Entry 4B3S (X-ray diffraction, 3.15 A resolution); this record covers chains A and E of the 23 polymer chains in the assembly.

[Chain A]
Molecule: 16S ribosomal RNA
Source organism: Thermus thermophilus HB8
Sequence (1521 nucleotides; row label = number of the first residue in the row; note: 44 numbers in that range are skipped by the numbering (no residue carries them; nothing is unmodelled there); a row labelled like 189A-189L holds insertion residues (189A, then the next letters in order)):
     1 UUGUUGGAGA GUUUGAUCCU GGCUCAGGGU GAACGCUGGC GGCGUGCCUA AGACAUGCAA
    61 GUCGUGCGGG CCG
    76 CGGGGUUUU
    88 ACUCCG
    96 UGGUCAGCGG CGGACGGGUG AGUAACGCGU GGGU
  129A G
   130 ACCUACCCGG AAGAGGGGGA CAACCCGGGG AAACUCGGGC UAAUCCCCCA UGUGGACCCG
189A-189L CCCCUUGGGGUG
   190 UGUCCAAAGG GCUUU
   216 GCCCGCUUCC GGAUGGGCCC GCGUCCCAUC AGCUAGUUGG UGGGGUAAUG GCCCACCAAG
   276 GCGACGACGG GUAGCCGGUC UGAGAGGAUG GCCGGCCACA GGGGCACUGA GACACGGGCC
   336 CCACUCCUAC GGGAGGCAGC AGUUAGGAAU CUUCCGCAAU GGGCGCAAGC CUGACGGAGC
   396 GACGCCGCUU GGAGGAAGAA GCCCUUCGGG GUGUAAACUC CUGA
   441 ACCCGGGACG AAACCCCC
   460 GA
   470 CGAGGGGA
   479 CUGACGGUAC CGGGGUAA
   498 UAGCGCCGGC CAACUCCGUG CCAGCAGCCG CGGUAAUACG GAGGGCGCGA GCGUUACCCG
   558 GAUUCACUGG GCGUAAAGGG CGUGUAGGCG GCCUGGGGCG UCCCAUGUGA AAGACCACGG
   618 CUCAACCGUG GGGGAGCGUG GGAUACGCUC AGGCUAGACG GUGGGAGAGG GUGGUGGAAU
   678 UCCCGGAGUA GCGGUGAAAU GCGCAGAUAC CGGGAGGAAC GCCGAUGGCG AAGGCAGCCA
   738 CCUGGUCCAC CCGUGACGCU GAGGCGCGAA AGCGUGGGGA GCAAACCGGA UUAGAUACCC
   798 GGGUAGUCCA CGCCCUAAAC GAUGCGCGCU AGGUCUCUGG GUCU
   848 CCUGGGGGCC GAAGCUAACG CGUUAAGCGC GCCGCCUGGG GAGUACGGCC GCAAGGCUGA
   908 AACUCAAAGG AAUUGACGGG GGCCCGCACA AGCGGUGGAG CAUGUGGUUU AAUUCGAAGC
   968 AACGCGAAGA ACCUUACCAG GCCUUGACAU GCUA
 1001A G
  1002 GGAACCCGGG UGAAAGCCUG GGGUGCCCC
1030A-1030D GCGA
  1031 GGGGAGCCCU AGCACAGGUG CUGCAUGGCC GUCGUCAGCU CGUGCCGUGA GGUGUUGGGU
  1091 UAAGUCCCGC AACGAGCGCA ACCCCCGCCG UUAGUUGCCA GCGGUUCGGC CGGGCACUCU
  1151 AACGGGACUG CCCGCG
  1168 AAAGCGGGAG GAAGGAGGGG ACGACGUCUG GUCAGCAUGG CCCUUACGGC CUGGGCGACA
  1228 CACGUGCUAC AAUGCCCACU ACAAAGCGAU GCCACCCGGC AACGGGGAGC UAAUCGCAAA
  1288 AAGGUGGGCC CAGUUCGGAU UGGGGUCUGC AACCCGACCC CAUGAAGCCG GAAUCGCUAG
  1348 UAAUCGCGGA UCAGCC
 1363A A
  1364 UGCCGCGGUG AAUACGUUCC CGGGCCUUGU ACACACCGCC CGUCACGCCA UGGGAGCGGG
  1424 CUCUACCCGA AGUCGCCGG
1442A-1442B GA
  1443 GCCUA
  1452 C
  1456 GGGCAGGCGC CGAGGGUAGG GCCCGUGACU GGGGCGAAGU CGUAACAAGG UAGCUGUACC
  1516 GGAAGGUGCG GCUGGAUCAC CUCCUUUCU
Not modelled in the structure: 1-4, 1534-1540
Ion coordination: Mg2+ site 1: U12, G22; Mg2+ site 2: U12, C526, G527, A914; Mg2+ site 3: G15, U920; Mg2+ site 4 near G21 (its only coordinating residue here); Mg2+ site 5: C48, G115; Mg2+ site 6 near A53 (its only coordinating residue here); Mg2+ site 7: C58, U387; Mg2+ site 8: A59, U387; Mg2+ site 9: G61, U62, G105; Mg2+ site 10: G69, G70, U99; Mg2+ site 11: A116, G117, G289; Mg2+ site 12: C121, G124, U125, G236; 100 more Mg2+ sites not listed; 12 more K+ sites not listed
Ligand contacts: RPO ((1R,2R,3S,4R,6S)-4,6-diamino-2-{[3-O-(2,6-diamino-2,6-dideoxy-beta-L-idopyranosyl)-beta-D-ribofuranosyl]oxy}-3-hydroxycyclohexyl 2-amino-4-O-benzyl-2-deoxy-alpha-D-glucopyranoside): G1405, U1406, C1407, A1408, C1409, G1489, C1490, G1491, A1492, A1493, G1494, U1495, C1496
What the authors report for this chain:
  - mutagenesis - A1408G, G1491C: decreased binding to RPO
  - binding site for RPO: A1408, A1492

[Chain E]
Name: 30S ribosomal protein S5
Source organism: Thermus thermophilus HB8
UniProtKB: Q5SHQ5 (RS5_THET8); residues -2 to 158 here correspond to UniProt positions 2-162 (UniProt number = residue number + 4)
Chain sequence (161 residues; numbered -2 to 158; the number before each row is that of its first residue; numbers below 1 keep their minus sign (Pro-2 is residue -2)):
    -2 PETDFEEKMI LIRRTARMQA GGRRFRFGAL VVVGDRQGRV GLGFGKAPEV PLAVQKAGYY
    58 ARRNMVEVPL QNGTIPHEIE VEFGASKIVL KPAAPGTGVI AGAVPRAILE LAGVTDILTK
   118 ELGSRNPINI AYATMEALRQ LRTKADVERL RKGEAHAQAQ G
Not modelled in the structure: -2 to 0, 152-158

[Chain A / chain E interface]
Pairs across the interface (80; chain A residue first):
  U5(A) with Ala91(E), base contact
  G6(A) with Ala90(E), base contact; Ala91(E), hydrogen bond to the base; Thr94(E), hydrogen bond to the base; Leu115(E), base contact
  G7(A) with Lys88(E), base contact; Thr116(E), hydrogen bond to the sugar; Lys117(E), base contact
  A8(A) with Ile97(E), sugar contact; Ala98(E), hydrogen bond to the sugar; Gly99(E), hydrogen bond to the sugar; Arg103(E), base contact; Thr116(E), phosphate contact
  G9(A) with Ala98(E), phosphate contact; Gly99(E), hydrogen bond to the phosphate; Lys117(E), salt bridge to the phosphate; Glu118(E), hydrogen bond to the phosphate; Arg122(E), base contact
  A10(A) with Arg122(E), salt bridge to the phosphate
  G15(A) with Ala13(E), hydrogen bond to the base; Arg14(E), base contact; Met15(E), base contact; Arg20(E), hydrogen bond to the sugar
  A16(A) with Thr12(E), hydrogen bond to the sugar; Ala13(E), hydrogen bond to the sugar
  U17(A) with Arg10(E), hydrogen bond to the phosphate
  C18(A) with Arg10(E), salt bridge to the phosphate; Asn123(E), phosphate contact; Asn126(E), phosphate contact
  C19(A) with Ala82(E), phosphate contact; Ser121(E), hydrogen bond to the phosphate; Asn123(E), phosphate contact; Asn126(E), phosphate contact
  U20(A) with Ala82(E), phosphate contact; Ser121(E), phosphate contact
  G558(A) with Arg122(E), phosphate contact
  A559(A) with Lys117(E), salt bridge to the phosphate; Arg122(E), salt bridge to the phosphate
  U560(A) with Leu119(E), base contact
  A864(A) with Gly81(E), phosphate contact
  U921(A) with Arg14(E), sugar contact; Met15(E), hydrogen bond to the sugar
  G922(A) with Met15(E), sugar contact; Gln16(E), sugar contact; Ala17(E), hydrogen bond to the phosphate
  A923(A) with Ala17(E), phosphate contact
  C1069(A) with Arg21(E), hydrogen bond to the phosphate
  U1070(A) with Arg14(E), salt bridge to the phosphate; Gln16(E), phosphate contact; Arg21(E), salt bridge to the phosphate
  C1071(A) with Arg14(E), salt bridge to the phosphate; Pro45(E), sugar contact
  G1072(A) with Pro45(E), phosphate contact; Leu49(E), phosphate contact; Lys53(E), salt bridge to the phosphate
  U1073(A) with Lys53(E), salt bridge to the phosphate
  G1074(A) with Tyr56(E), phosphate contact; Tyr57(E), hydrogen bond to the phosphate
  G1077(A) with Lys43(E), hydrogen bond to the base
  U1078(A) with Ile125(E), sugar contact; Asn126(E), hydrogen bond to the sugar; Tyr129(E), sugar contact
  G1079(A) with Arg10(E), hydrogen bond to the phosphate; Tyr129(E), phosphate contact
  A1080(A) with Arg10(E), salt bridge to the phosphate; Thr12(E), hydrogen bond to the phosphate; Phe41(E), phosphate contact; Lys43(E), phosphate contact
  G1081(A) with Thr12(E), hydrogen bond to the phosphate; Ala13(E), phosphate contact; Arg14(E), hydrogen bond to the phosphate; Arg23(E), salt bridge to the phosphate
  C1192(A) with Arg21(E), hydrogen bond to the base
  U1194(A) with Gly18(E), sugar contact
  A1396(A) with Met15(E), base contact
  C1397(A) with Arg20(E), salt bridge to the phosphate
  A1398(A) with Met15(E), base contact; Gln16(E), base contact; Gly18(E), base contact; Gly19(E), base contact
Also at the interface, not in a pair above, chain A (37 interface residues in all): G1082, G1193
Also at the interface, not in a pair above, chain E (44 interface residues in all): Ala44, Phe80, Ser83, Pro89

[In short]
37 residues of chain A and 44 residues of chain E are in contact, with 24 hydrogen bonds and 13 salt bridges.
Polar pairs include G6(A)-Ala91(E), G6(A)-Thr94(E) and G15(A)-Ala13(E). Ligands of chain A: compound RPO. From
the paper: a binding site for RPO at A1408(A) and A1492(A); A1408G and G1491C of chain A reduce binding to
RPO.
Chain A is 16S ribosomal RNA and chain E is 30S ribosomal protein S5, both from Thermus thermophilus HB8; the
structure, Crystal structure of the 30S ribosome in complex with compound 37, was determined by X-ray
diffraction together with 4B3M, 4B3R and 4B3T from the same study.
